5MZV - chains A and C of the 4 polymer chains in the assembly; structure by X-ray diffraction, 2.80 A resolution.

# Chain A
Protein: Interleukin-12 subunit beta
Organism: Homo sapiens
UniProt: P29460 (IL12B_HUMAN); numbering as in UniProt (aligned over 1-328)
Chain sequence (328 residues; each row starts with the number of its first residue):
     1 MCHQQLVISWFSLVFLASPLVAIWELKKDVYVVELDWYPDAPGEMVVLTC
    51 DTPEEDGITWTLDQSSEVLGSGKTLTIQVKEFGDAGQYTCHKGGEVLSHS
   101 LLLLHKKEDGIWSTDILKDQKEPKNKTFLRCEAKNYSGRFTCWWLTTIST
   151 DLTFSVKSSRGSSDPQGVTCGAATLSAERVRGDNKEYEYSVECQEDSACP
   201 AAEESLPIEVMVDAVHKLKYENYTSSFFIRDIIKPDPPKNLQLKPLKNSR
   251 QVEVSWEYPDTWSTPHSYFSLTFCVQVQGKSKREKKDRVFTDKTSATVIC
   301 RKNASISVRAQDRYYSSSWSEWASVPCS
Not modelled in the structure: 1-22, 281-282, 328
Disulfides: Cys-50/Cys-90, Cys-131/Cys-142, Cys-170/Cys-193, Cys-300/Cys-327
Covalent attachments: glycan linked to Asn-222
Ion coordination: Na+: Asp-84 (shared with Glu-168(C) of chain C)
UniProt features mapped onto this chain:
  - glycosylation: Asn-135 (N-linked (GlcNAc...) asparagine), Asn-222 (N-linked (GlcNAc...) asparagine), Trp-319 (C-linked (Man) tryptophan)

# Chain C
Protein: Interleukin-23 receptor
Organism: Homo sapiens
UniProt: Q5VWK5 (IL23R_HUMAN); numbering as in UniProt (aligned over 1-317)
Chain sequence (330 residues; numbered 1 to 330; the number before each row is that of its first residue):
     1 MNQVTIQWDAVIALYILFSWCHGGITNINCSGHIWVEPATIFKMGMNISI
    51 YCQAAIKNCQPRKLHFYKNGIKERFQITRINKTTARLWYKNFLEPHASMY
   101 CTAECPKHFQETLICGKDISSGYPPDIPDEVTCVIYEYSGNMTCTWNAGK
   151 LTYIDTKYVVHVKSLETEEEQQYLTSSYINISTDSLQGGKKYLVWVQAAN
   201 ALGMEESKQLQIHLDDIVIPSAAVISRAETINATVPKTIIYWDSQTTIEK
   251 VSCEMRYKATTNQTWNVKEFDTNFTYVQQSEFYLEPNIKYVFQVRCQETG
   301 KRYWQPWSSLFFHKTPEIEGRGTKHHHHHH
Not modelled in the structure: 1-23, 317-330
Disulfides: Cys-30/Cys-115, Cys-52/Cys-101, Cys-59/Cys-105, Cys-133/Cys-144, Cys-253/Cys-296
Covalent attachments: N-acetylglucosamine (NAG) linked to Asn-47, Asn-81, Asn-141, Asn-180, Asn-262, Asn-273
Construct notes: expression tag (318-330)
Ion coordination: Na+: Glu-168 (shared with Asp-84(A) of chain A)
UniProt features mapped onto this chain:
  - glycosylation (N-linked (GlcNAc...) asparagine): Asn-29, Asn-47, Asn-81, Asn-141, Asn-180 (high mannose), Asn-232, Asn-262, Asn-273
From the paper describing this entry:
  - post-translational modification sites: Asn-47, Asn-81, Asn-141, Asn-180, Asn-262, Asn-273
  - disease-associated variants - G149R: decreased expression (citing earlier work)

# How chain A and chain C interact
Pairs across the interface (7):
  Asp-109(A) / Arg-62(C)  salt bridge
  Gly-110(A) / Arg-62(C)
  Gly-110(A) / Pro-106(C)
  Ile-111(A) / Arg-62(C)
  Trp-112(A) / Pro-106(C)
  Lys-126(A) / Phe-109(C)
  Phe-128(A) / Phe-109(C)  hydrophobic
Also at the interface, not in a pair above, chain C (4 interface residues in all): Lys-107
Interface features reported in the paper:
  - residue pairs: Asp-109(A)/Arg-62(C)

# In short
6 residues of chain A face 4 of chain C across their interface, with 1 salt bridge. Its one salt-bridged
contact is Asp-109(A)/Arg-62(C). The authors report a contact between Asp-109(A) and Arg-62(C). The paper
reports that G149R of chain C reduces expression; modification sites Asn-47(C), Asn-81(C) and Asn-141(C) among
others.
Here chain A is Interleukin-12 subunit beta and chain C is Interleukin-23 receptor, both from Homo sapiens.
Entry 5MZV (IL-23:IL-23R:Nb22E11 complex) was determined by X-ray diffraction, deposited together with 5MXA.
